PDB entry 4H3E | X-ray diffraction, 2.25 A resolution | chain A

Chain A:
Protein: Superoxide dismutase
From: Trypanosoma cruzi
Notes: EC 1.15.1.1
UniProt: Q4DCQ3 (Q4DCQ3_TRYCC); residue numbers follow UniProt; this construct covers 1-233
Amino-acid sequence (241 residues; numbered -7 to 233; the number before each row is that of its first residue; numbers below 1 keep their minus sign (Met-7 is residue -7)):
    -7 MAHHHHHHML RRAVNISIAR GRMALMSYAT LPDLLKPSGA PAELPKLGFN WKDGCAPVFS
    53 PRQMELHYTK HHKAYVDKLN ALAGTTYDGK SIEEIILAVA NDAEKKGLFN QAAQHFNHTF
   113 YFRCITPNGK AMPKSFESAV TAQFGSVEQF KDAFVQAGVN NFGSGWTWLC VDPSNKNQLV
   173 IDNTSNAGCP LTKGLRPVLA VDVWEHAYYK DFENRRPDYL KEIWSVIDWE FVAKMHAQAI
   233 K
Disordered / not traced: -7 to 19
Differences from the reference sequence: expression tag (-7 to 0)
Metal / ion sites: Fe2+: His59, His110, Asp194, His198

Summary:
The Fe2+ site is built by His59, His110, Asp194 and His198.
Chain A is Superoxide dismutase (Trypanosoma cruzi); the structure, Crystal structure of a putative iron
superoxide dismutase from Trypanosoma cruzi bound to iron, was determined by X-ray diffraction, deposited
together with 4YET and 4F2N.
